Entry 7UTP (electron microscopy, 3.80 A resolution); this record covers chains A and F of the 10 polymer chains in the assembly.

== Chain A (and F) ==
Name: Capsid protein VP1
Source organism: Canis lupus familiaris
Notes: chain F of this document is another copy of the same molecule, construct and numbering; everything in this record applies to it too
UniProt: Q11213 (CAPSD_PAVCB); residues 37-584 here correspond to UniProt positions 180-727 (UniProt number = residue number + 143)
Sequence (548 residues; row label = number of the first residue in the row):
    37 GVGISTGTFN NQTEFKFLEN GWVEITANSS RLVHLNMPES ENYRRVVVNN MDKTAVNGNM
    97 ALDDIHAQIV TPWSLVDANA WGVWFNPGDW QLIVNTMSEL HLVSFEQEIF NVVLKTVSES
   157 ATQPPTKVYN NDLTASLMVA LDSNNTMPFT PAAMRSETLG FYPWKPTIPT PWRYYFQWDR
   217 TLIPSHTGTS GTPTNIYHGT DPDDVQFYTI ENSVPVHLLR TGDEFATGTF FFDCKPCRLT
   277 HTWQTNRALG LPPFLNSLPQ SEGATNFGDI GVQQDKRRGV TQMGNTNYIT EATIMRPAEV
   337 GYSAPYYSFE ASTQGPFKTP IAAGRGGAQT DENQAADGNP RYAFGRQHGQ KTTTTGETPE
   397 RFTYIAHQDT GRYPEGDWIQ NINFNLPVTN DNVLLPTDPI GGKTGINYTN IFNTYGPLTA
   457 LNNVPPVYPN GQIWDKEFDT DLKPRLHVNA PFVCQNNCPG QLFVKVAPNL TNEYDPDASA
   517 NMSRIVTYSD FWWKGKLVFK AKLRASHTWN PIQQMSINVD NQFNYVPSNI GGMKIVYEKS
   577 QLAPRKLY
Disordered / not traced: 156-161, 362-371 (chain F: 37, 156-161, 362-371)
UniProt features mapped onto this chain:
  - binding site (Mg(2+)): Asn-180
Disulfides: Cys-490/Cys-494

== Interface between chain A and chain F ==
Pairs across the interface - 238 pairs, chain A then chain F:
  Arg-80(A) with Leu-294(F); Pro-295(F), hydrogen bond (side chain-backbone)
  Val-82(A) with Leu-291(F), hydrophobic; Pro-295(F); Gly-304(F)
  Val-83(A) with Phe-303(F), hydrophobic; Gly-304(F), hydrogen bond (backbone-backbone)
  Val-84(A) with Leu-291(F), hydrophobic; Gly-304(F)
  Asn-85(A) with Phe-303(F)
  Gly-94(A) with Leu-422(F); Val-424(F)
  Asn-95(A) with Leu-422(F); Pro-423(F)
  Met-96(A) with Trp-414(F)
  Ala-97(A) with Thr-326(F), hydrogen bond (backbone-side chain); Ala-328(F); Trp-414(F); Phe-420(F), hydrophobic
  Leu-98(A) with Tyr-324(F), hydrophobic; Leu-422(F), hydrophobic
  Asp-99(A) with Arg-283(F), salt bridge; Glu-327(F); Ala-328(F)
  Asp-100(A) with Gln-310(F), hydrogen bond; Arg-313(F), salt bridge; Thr-326(F); Glu-327(F)
  Ile-101(A) with Arg-283(F), hydrogen bond (backbone-side chain)
  His-102(A) with Pro-288(F); Pro-289(F)
  Gln-104(A) with Pro-288(F); Pro-289(F), hydrogen bond (side chain-backbone); Leu-291(F)
  Asn-181(A) with Lys-582(F), hydrogen bond (backbone-side chain)
  Thr-182(A) with Lys-582(F), hydrogen bond (backbone-side chain)
  Met-183(A) with Lys-582(F), hydrogen bond (backbone-side chain)
  Pro-184(A) with Lys-582(F); Tyr-584(F)
  Phe-185(A) with Tyr-584(F), hydrogen bond (backbone-backbone)
  Thr-186(A) with Gly-286(F); Leu-287(F)
  Pro-187(A) with Tyr-584(F)
  Met-190(A) with Gly-315(F); Val-316(F), hydrogen bond (backbone-backbone); Ile-330(F), hydrophobic; Met-331(F)
  Arg-191(A) with Leu-287(F), hydrogen bond (side chain-backbone); Pro-288(F); Pro-289(F); Glu-327(F), salt bridge; Ile-330(F)
  Glu-193(A) with Leu-287(F)
  Pro-207(A) with Phe-290(F), hydrophobic
  Trp-208(A) with Leu-287(F)
  Arg-209(A) with Leu-287(F); Pro-288(F), hydrogen bond (side chain-backbone); Pro-289(F); Phe-290(F)
  Tyr-210(A) with Pro-288(F)
  Tyr-211(A) with Trp-279(F); Arg-283(F); Ala-284(F); Leu-285(F); Gly-286(F); Leu-287(F), hydrogen bond (side chain-backbone); Pro-288(F), hydrophobic; Glu-327(F); Arg-332(F), hydrogen bond
  Phe-212(A) with Trp-279(F)
  Gln-213(A) with Trp-279(F)
  Trp-214(A) with Arg-283(F)
  Ile-219(A) with Glu-411(F)
  Pro-220(A) with Glu-411(F); Gly-412(F); Asp-413(F); Trp-414(F), hydrophobic; Leu-431(F); Pro-432(F)
  His-222(A) with Val-424(F); Asn-426(F); Val-429(F); Leu-431(F)
  Thr-223(A) with Pro-423(F); Val-424(F), hydrogen bond (side chain-backbone); Thr-425(F); Asn-426(F)
  Gly-224(A) with Asn-426(F), hydrogen bond (backbone-side chain)
  Thr-225(A) with Asn-426(F), hydrogen bond (backbone-side chain)
  Asp-239(A) with His-277(F); His-403(F), salt bridge; Gln-549(F); Pro-580(F)
  Asp-240(A) with His-277(F), salt bridge; Trp-279(F); Asp-405(F)
  Val-241(A) with Asn-546(F), hydrogen bond (backbone-side chain)
  Gln-242(A) with Trp-279(F); Thr-544(F); Asn-546(F), hydrogen bond (backbone-side chain); Lys-582(F)
  Phe-243(A) with Trp-545(F), hydrogen bond (backbone-backbone); Asn-546(F), hydrogen bond (backbone-side chain)
  Tyr-244(A) with Lys-582(F)
  Asn-248(A) with Trp-545(F)
  Tyr-338(A) with Pro-453(F); Leu-454(F)
  Pro-341(A) with Phe-448(F), hydrophobic; Thr-450(F)
  Tyr-342(A) with Ile-415(F); Ile-418(F), hydrophobic
  Tyr-343(A) with Met-319(F), hydrogen bond; Asn-321(F); Thr-322(F), hydrogen bond; Ile-415(F); Gln-416(F); Asn-417(F); Phe-420(F)
  Ser-344(A) with Trp-414(F); Ile-415(F); Phe-448(F); Thr-450(F)
  Phe-345(A) with Ala-328(F), hydrophobic; Asp-413(F); Trp-414(F), hydrogen bond (backbone-backbone); Tyr-444(F)
  Glu-346(A) with Ser-339(F), hydrogen bond; Arg-408(F), salt bridge; Asp-413(F); Phe-448(F); Thr-450(F), hydrogen bond
  Ala-347(A) with Arg-408(F); Tyr-409(F), hydrogen bond (backbone-backbone); Asp-413(F), hydrogen bond (backbone-side chain)
  Ser-348(A) with Thr-281(F); Asp-405(F), hydrogen bond (side chain-backbone); Gly-407(F)
  Thr-349(A) with Asp-405(F), hydrogen bond
  Gln-350(A) with Trp-279(F), hydrogen bond (side chain-backbone); Gln-280(F); Thr-281(F), hydrogen bond; Arg-283(F); Ala-284(F)
  Gly-351(A) with Arg-283(F)
  Pro-352(A) with Arg-283(F), hydrogen bond (backbone-side chain); Ala-328(F); Trp-414(F), hydrophobic
  Phe-353(A) with Asn-282(F); Ala-328(F); Glu-335(F); Arg-408(F)
  Lys-354(A) with Gln-318(F), hydrogen bond (side chain-backbone); Met-319(F); Ala-328(F), hydrogen bond (backbone-backbone)
  Thr-355(A) with Glu-335(F)
  Pro-356(A) with Glu-335(F); Leu-454(F), hydrophobic
  Ile-357(A) with Gln-318(F), hydrogen bond (backbone-side chain); Leu-454(F)
  Ala-358(A) with Leu-454(F), hydrophobic
  Ala-372(A) with Gly-320(F), hydrogen bond (backbone-backbone); Asn-321(F)
  Gly-374(A) with Gln-318(F), hydrogen bond (backbone-side chain)
  Asn-375(A) with Gln-318(F); Met-319(F); Gly-320(F)
  Pro-376(A) with Thr-317(F); Met-331(F), hydrophobic
  Arg-377(A) with Val-316(F); Thr-317(F), hydrogen bond (backbone-backbone); Met-319(F); Gly-320(F); Thr-322(F); Asn-323(F)
  Tyr-378(A) with Gly-315(F); Val-316(F), hydrophobic
  Ala-379(A) with Gly-315(F), hydrogen bond (backbone-backbone)
  Pro-395(A) with Lys-312(F)
  Arg-397(A) with Asp-311(F), hydrogen bond (side chain-backbone); Asn-323(F), hydrogen bond (side chain-backbone)
  Thr-399(A) with Gly-320(F), hydrogen bond (side chain-backbone)
  Ile-436(A) with Leu-430(F), hydrophobic; Ile-436(F), hydrophobic
  Gly-437(A) with Pro-435(F)
  Lys-439(A) with Asn-426(F), hydrogen bond (side chain-backbone); Val-429(F); Leu-430(F); Asp-434(F), salt bridge
  Gly-441(A) with Asn-428(F)
  Ile-442(A) with Gln-416(F); Asn-417(F); Asn-428(F); Val-429(F)
  Asn-446(A) with Ile-415(F); Gln-416(F)
  Ile-447(A) with Ile-415(F), hydrophobic
  Asn-449(A) with Asn-449(F); Tyr-451(F), hydrogen bond (side chain-backbone)
  Tyr-451(A) with Tyr-451(F), hydrophobic; Gly-452(F); Pro-453(F)
  Leu-457(A) with Pro-453(F), hydrophobic
  Asp-471(A) with Tyr-584(F), hydrogen bond
  Lys-472(A) with Tyr-584(F)
  Phe-474(A) with Leu-285(F), hydrophobic; Pro-333(F), hydrophobic; Ala-334(F), hydrophobic; Leu-583(F); Tyr-584(F), hydrophobic
  Asp-475(A) with Arg-581(F), hydrogen bond (backbone-side chain); Lys-582(F); Leu-583(F), hydrogen bond (backbone-backbone)
  Thr-476(A) with Ala-456(F); Leu-457(F); Asn-458(F); Leu-583(F)
  Asp-477(A) with Leu-457(F); Asn-459(F), hydrogen bond
  Leu-478(A) with Ala-456(F); Leu-457(F), hydrogen bond (backbone-backbone); Arg-481(F); Leu-482(F), hydrophobic
  Lys-479(A) with Thr-455(F); Arg-481(F), hydrogen bond (backbone-side chain)
  Pro-480(A) with Pro-453(F); Leu-454(F); Thr-455(F)
  Arg-481(A) with Pro-453(F), hydrogen bond (backbone-backbone)
  Leu-482(A) with Pro-453(F); Leu-454(F), hydrophobic
  His-483(A) with Pro-333(F)
  Val-484(A) with Gln-318(F); Met-331(F), hydrophobic; Arg-332(F); Pro-333(F), hydrogen bond (backbone-backbone); Leu-454(F), hydrophobic
  Asn-485(A) with Met-331(F); Pro-333(F)
Other interface residues (no listed pair), chain A (113 interface residues in all): Asn-86, Lys-89, Val-106, Ala-188, Ala-189, Ser-192, Arg-216, Leu-218, Ser-221, Thr-245, Phe-380, Gly-381, Glu-393, Gln-468
Other interface residues (no listed pair), chain F (105 interface residues in all): Arg-274, Asp-305, Ile-306, Val-308, Arg-314, Ile-325, Thr-329, Val-336, Ile-447, His-543, Pro-547, Ile-548

== In short ==
113 residues of chain A face 105 of chain F across their interface; the contacts include 54 hydrogen bonds and
7 salt bridges. Among the polar pairs are Asp-99(A)/Arg-283(F), Asp-100(A)/Arg-313(F) and
Arg-191(A)/Glu-327(F). From UniProt: Mg2+-binding residue Asn-180(A) on chain A.
Chain A and chain F are both Capsid protein VP1 (Canis lupus familiaris); the structure, CPV Affinity Purified
Polyclonal Fab A Site Fab, was determined by electron microscopy (same publication as 7UTR, 7UTS, 7UTU and
7UTV).
